5EO8 - chain A; structure by X-ray diffraction, 1.60 A resolution.

Chain A:
Name: Predicted protein
Source organism: Aspergillus oryzae RIB40
UniProtKB: Q2UNX8 (Q2UNX8_ASPOR); numbering as in UniProt (aligned over 1-311)
Amino-acid sequence (311 residues; each row starts with the number of its first residue):
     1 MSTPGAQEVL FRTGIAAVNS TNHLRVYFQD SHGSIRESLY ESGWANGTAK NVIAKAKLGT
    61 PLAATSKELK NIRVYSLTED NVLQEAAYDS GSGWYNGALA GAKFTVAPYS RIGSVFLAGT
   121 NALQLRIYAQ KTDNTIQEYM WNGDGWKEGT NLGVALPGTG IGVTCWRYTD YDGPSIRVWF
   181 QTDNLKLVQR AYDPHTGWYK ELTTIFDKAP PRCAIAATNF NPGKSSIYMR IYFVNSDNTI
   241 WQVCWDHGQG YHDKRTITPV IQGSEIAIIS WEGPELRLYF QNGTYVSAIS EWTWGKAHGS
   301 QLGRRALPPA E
Residues lining bound ligands:
  - methyl 1-seleno-beta-L-fucopyranoside (TFU), molecule 1: Asn22, Leu24, Tyr40, Trp44, Trp271, Arg277, Tyr279, Glu291, Arg304
  - methyl 1-seleno-beta-L-fucopyranoside (TFU), molecule 2: Arg25, Glu37, Leu39, Leu69, Ile72, Tyr88, Trp94
  - methyl 1-seleno-beta-L-fucopyranoside (TFU), molecule 3: Arg73, Glu85, Tyr95, Gly97, Ala98, Leu99, Phe116, Leu123, Leu125, Trp141, Trp146
  - methyl 1-seleno-beta-L-fucopyranoside (TFU), molecule 4: Leu117, Arg126, Glu138, Met140, Asn142, Thr150, Pro174, Ile176, Tyr192, Trp198
  - methyl 1-seleno-beta-L-fucopyranoside (TFU), molecule 5: Trp166, Tyr168, Arg177, Gln189, Asp193, Tyr199, Glu201, Thr203, Ile227, Met229, Trp245, Tyr251
  - methyl 1-seleno-beta-L-fucopyranoside (TFU), molecule 6: Phe220, Arg230, Tyr232, Gln242, Cys244, Arg255, Pro274, Leu276, Trp294
UniProt features mapped onto this chain:
  - binding site (beta-L-fucose): Arg25, Glu37, Trp44, Arg73, Glu85, Trp94, Arg126, Glu138, Trp146, Arg177, Gln189, Trp198, Arg230, Gln242, Arg277, Glu291
Reported in the primary citation:
  - binding site for methyl 1-seleno-beta-L-fucopyranoside: Ala98, Thr150, Arg177, Gln189, Glu201

Summary:
Bound to chain A: 6 copies of methyl 1-seleno-beta-L-fucopyranoside. Curated annotation (UniProt) lists 16
beta-L-fucose-binding residues. From the paper: a binding site for methyl 1-seleno-beta-L-fucopyranoside at
Ala98, Thr150 and Arg177 among others.
Chain A is Predicted protein (Aspergillus oryzae RIB40); the structure, Crystal structure of AOL(868), was
determined by X-ray diffraction, deposited together with 5EO7.
